Entry 8A3J (X-ray diffraction, 2.10 A resolution); this record covers chains C and D of the 4 polymer chains in the assembly.

[Chain C]
Protein: apCC-Tet*3-A
Amino-acid sequence (25 residues; each row starts with the number of its first residue; numbering starts at 0):
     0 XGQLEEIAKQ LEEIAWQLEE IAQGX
Modified positions: ACE (acetyl group) at position 0; NH2 (amino group) at position 24

[Chain D]
Protein: apCC-Tet*3-B
Amino-acid sequence (25 residues; numbered 0 to 24; the number before each row is that of its first residue; numbering starts at 0):
     0 XGQLKKIAKQ LKKIAYQLKK IAQGX
Disordered / not traced: 23-24
Modified positions: ACE (acetyl group) at position 0; NH2 (amino group) at position 24

[How chain C and chain D interact]
Pairs across the interface (21):
  ACE_0(C) - A21(D)
  L3(C) - I20(D)  hydrophobic
  L3(C) - A21(D)  hydrophobic
  I6(C) - L17(D)  hydrophobic
  A7(C) - A14(D)
  A7(C) - K18(D)
  L10(C) - I13(D)  hydrophobic
  L10(C) - A14(D)  hydrophobic
  L10(C) - L17(D)  hydrophobic
  E11(C) - A14(D)
  E11(C) - K18(D)  salt bridge
  I13(C) - L10(D)  hydrophobic
  A14(C) - A7(D)
  A14(C) - K11(D)
  W15(C) - K11(D)
  L17(C) - I6(D)  hydrophobic
  L17(C) - L10(D)  hydrophobic
  E18(C) - A7(D)
  E18(C) - K11(D)  salt bridge
  I20(C) - L3(D)  hydrophobic
  A21(C) - L3(D)  hydrophobic
Other interface residues (no listed pair), chain C (14 interface residues in all): E4
Other interface residues (no listed pair), chain D (12 interface residues in all): K4

[In short]
14 residues of chain C face 12 of chain D across their interface, with 2 salt bridges. Polar pairs include
E11(C)-K18(D) and E18(C)-K11(D).
Chain C is apCC-Tet*3-A and chain D is apCC-Tet*3-B; the structure, X-ray crystal structure of a de novo
designed antiparallel coiled-coil heterotetramer with 3 heptad repeats, apCC-Tet*3-A2B2, was determined by
X-ray diffraction, deposited together with 8A3G and 8A3I.
